PDB entry 7ZH5 | electron microscopy, 3.30 A resolution | chains A and B of the 3 polymer chains in the assembly

# Chain A (and B)
Protein: Spike glycoprotein, Fibritin
Organism: Severe acute respiratory syndrome-related coronavirus
Notes: chain B of this document is another copy of the same molecule, construct and numbering; everything in this record applies to it too
UniProtKB: chimeric construct of P59594, P10104: residues 14-1193 from P59594 (SPIKE_SARS) positions 14-1193 (same numbers); residues 1207-1233 from P10104 positions 458-484 (UniProt number = residue number - 749)
Sequence (1227 residues; row label = number of the first residue in the row):
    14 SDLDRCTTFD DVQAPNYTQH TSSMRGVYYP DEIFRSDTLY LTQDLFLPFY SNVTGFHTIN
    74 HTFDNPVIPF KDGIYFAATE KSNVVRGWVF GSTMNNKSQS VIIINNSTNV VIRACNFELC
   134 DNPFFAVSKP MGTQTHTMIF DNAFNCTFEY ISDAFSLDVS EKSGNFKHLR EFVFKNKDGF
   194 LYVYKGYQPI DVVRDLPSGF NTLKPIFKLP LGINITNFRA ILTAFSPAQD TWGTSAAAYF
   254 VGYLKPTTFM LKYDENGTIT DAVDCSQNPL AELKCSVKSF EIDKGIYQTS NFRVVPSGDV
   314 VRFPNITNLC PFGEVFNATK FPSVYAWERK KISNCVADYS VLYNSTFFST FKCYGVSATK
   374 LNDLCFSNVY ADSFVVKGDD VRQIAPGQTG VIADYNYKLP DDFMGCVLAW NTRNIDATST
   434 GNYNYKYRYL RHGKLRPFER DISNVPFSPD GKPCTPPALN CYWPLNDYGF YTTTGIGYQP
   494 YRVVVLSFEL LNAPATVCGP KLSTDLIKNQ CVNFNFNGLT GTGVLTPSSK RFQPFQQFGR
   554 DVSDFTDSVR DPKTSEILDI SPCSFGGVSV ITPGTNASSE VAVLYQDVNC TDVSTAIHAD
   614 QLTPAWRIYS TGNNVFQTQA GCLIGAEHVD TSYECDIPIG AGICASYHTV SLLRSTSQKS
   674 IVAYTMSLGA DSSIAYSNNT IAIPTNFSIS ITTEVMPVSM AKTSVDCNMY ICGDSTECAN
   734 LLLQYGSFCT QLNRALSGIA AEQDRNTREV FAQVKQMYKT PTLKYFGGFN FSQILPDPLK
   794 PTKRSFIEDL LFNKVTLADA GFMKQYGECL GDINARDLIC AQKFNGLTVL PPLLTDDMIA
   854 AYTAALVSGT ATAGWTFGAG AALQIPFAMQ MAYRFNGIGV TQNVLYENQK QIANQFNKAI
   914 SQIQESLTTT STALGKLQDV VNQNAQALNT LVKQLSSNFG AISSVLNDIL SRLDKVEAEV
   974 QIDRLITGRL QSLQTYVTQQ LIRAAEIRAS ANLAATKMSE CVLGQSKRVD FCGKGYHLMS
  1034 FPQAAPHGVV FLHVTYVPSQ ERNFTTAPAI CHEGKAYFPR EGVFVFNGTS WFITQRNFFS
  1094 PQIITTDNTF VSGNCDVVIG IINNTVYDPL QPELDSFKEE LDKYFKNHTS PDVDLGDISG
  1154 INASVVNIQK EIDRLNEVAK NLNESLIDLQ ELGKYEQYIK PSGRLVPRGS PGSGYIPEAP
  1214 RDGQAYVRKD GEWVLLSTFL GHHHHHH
Disordered / not traced: 14-31, 71-78, 93-100, 118-120, 133-153, 166-181, 203-208, 236-250, 332-341, 353-365, 401-411, 428-438, 454-477, 486-494, 663-672, 812-830, 1120-1240 (chain B: 14-30, 71-77, 106-115, 146-207, 237-249, 428-438, 463-492, 663-672, 812-831, 1120-1240)
Sequence notes: conflict D77 (Gly in P59594), T244 (Ile in P59594), L1228 (Phe479 in P10104); linker (1194-1206); expression tag (1234-1240)
Cystine bridges: C128-C159, C278-C288, C323-C348, C378-C511, C524-C576, C603-C635, C648-C657, C720-C742, C725-C731, C1014-C1025, C1064-C1108
Covalent attachments: N-acetylglucosamine (NAG) linked to N65, N158, N227, N269, N691, N699, N783, N1056, N1080
Small-molecule neighbours: N-acetylglucosamine (NAG; 2-acetamido-2-deoxy-beta-D-glucopyranose): L831, I832, C833
Curated features (UniProtKB/Swiss-Prot):
  - region: S798 to Y819 (Fusion peptide 1), K817 to F837 (Fusion peptide 2), D1145 to E1184 (Heptad repeat 2)
  - site (Cleavage): R667, S668, R797, S798
  - glycosylation (N-linked (GlcNAc...) asparagine): N29, N65, N73, N109, N118, N119, N158, N227, N269, N318, N330, N357, N589, N602, N691, N699, N783, N1056, N1080, N1116 and 3 more in UniProt
What the authors report for this chain:
  - conformationally variable residues: R1021

# Interface between chain A and chain B
Residue-residue contacts (136):
  Y42(A) with Q546(B)
  D44(A) with F548(B)
  E45(A) with F548(B); Q549(B); Q550(B), hydrogen bond (backbone-backbone)
  I46(A) with Q549(B), hydrogen bond (backbone-side chain); F551(B); R553(B)
  F47(A) with R544(B); F545(B), hydrophobic; Q549(B), hydrogen bond (backbone-side chain); F551(B), hydrogen bond (backbone-backbone); G552(B); R553(B)
  R48(A) with R553(B)
  K110(A) with I455(B); V458(B)
  N189(A) with R449(B), hydrogen bond (backbone-side chain)
  D191(A) with F451(B)
  G192(A) with F451(B)
  F193(A) with Y383(B), hydrophobic
  K221(A) with E502(B), salt bridge
  P223(A) with Y383(B)
  L224(A) with R453(B), hydrogen bond (backbone-side chain)
  G225(A) with F451(B); E452(B); R453(B), hydrogen bond (backbone-backbone)
  I226(A) with E452(B)
  N227(A) with E452(B)
  N269(A) with R544(B), hydrogen bond
  D719(A) with N304(B); R306(B), salt bridge; F578(B)
  Q737(A) with S950(B); N951(B), hydrogen bond
  Y738(A) with R977(B)
  G739(A) with Q947(B); S950(B)
  S740(A) with Q947(B)
  F741(A) with Q947(B)
  Q744(A) with T943(B)
  R747(A) with Q939(B); T943(B)
  S750(A) with Q301(B), hydrogen bond
  K768(A) with A683(B)
  Q769(A) with A683(B); S685(B)
  M770(A) with L681(B), hydrophobic; A683(B), hydrogen bond (backbone-backbone); D684(B); S685(B), hydrogen bond (backbone-backbone)
  Y771(A) with S685(B)
  K772(A) with D684(B); S685(B); S686(B)
  L776(A) with Y689(B), hydrophobic
  F779(A) with Y689(B), hydrophobic
  C833(A) with V601(B)
  Q835(A) with P575(B); C576(B); F578(B), hydrogen bond (side chain-backbone); D600(B), hydrogen bond (side chain-backbone)
  K836(A) with P575(B); F578(B)
  F837(A) with F558(B), hydrophobic; D572(B); I573(B); P575(B), hydrophobic
  G839(A) with F578(B)
  T841(A) with D600(B)
  P845(A) with G653(B); A654(B)
  L846(A) with P651(B), hydrophobic; G653(B); A654(B); G655(B), hydrogen bond (backbone-backbone); M679(B), hydrophobic
  L847(A) with M679(B), hydrophobic
  T848(A) with A654(B)
  M851(A) with G655(B); L681(B), hydrophobic
  A854(A) with L681(B), hydrophobic
  Y855(A) with L681(B)
  T865(A) with I687(B); Y689(B)
  A866(A) with I687(B), hydrophobic
  A872(A) with K1027(B); G1028(B)
  A874(A) with E1054(B)
  L876(A) with A695(B); P697(B); E1054(B)
  Q877(A) with T693(B); I694(B); A695(B); N1056(B)
  I878(A) with I694(B), hydrophobic
  P879(A) with Y689(B), hydrogen bond (backbone-side chain); S690(B); N691(B)
  M882(A) with T1059(B); V1076(B), hydrophobic; R1089(B)
  Y886(A) with R1089(B)
  Q895(A) with P1072(B)
  N896(A) with F1103(B); S1105(B), hydrogen bond
  Y899(A) with P1061(B); F1071(B), hydrophobic; V1110(B); V1111(B)
  E900(A) with S1105(B); V1110(B)
  Q902(A) with I1112(B)
  V945(A) with S556(B)
  L948(A) with S556(B)
  S949(A) with V555(B); D557(B)
  S957(A) with D557(B), hydrogen bond
  V958(A) with D557(B)
  N960(A) with T533(B)
  S964(A) with K373(B)
  R965(A) with V369(B); M417(B)
  L966(A) with S370(B), hydrogen bond (backbone-side chain); K373(B)
  D967(A) with S370(B), hydrogen bond (backbone-side chain)
  E970(A) with S370(B)
  D976(A) with R977(B), salt bridge
  Q987(A) with T988(B), hydrogen bond
  R1001(A) with E999(B)
  S1012(A) with V1022(B); D1023(B)
  E1013(A) with R1021(B), salt bridge; V1022(B)
  R1021(A) with R1021(B)
Also at the interface, not in a pair above, chain A (100 interface residues in all): N158, K190, K217, P218, N721, M722, N746, G780, A834, P844, T869, A875, N889, T894, Q984, T991, L994, I995, T1009, L1016, G1017
Also at the interface, not in a pair above, chain B (113 interface residues in all): R342, G368, T372, L377, P413, P450, S456, N505, G531, T535, K543, S577, G579, N602, Q632, A633, I652, I656, G682, A688, N692, K946, F952, G953, Q984, S985, T991, Q992, I995, Y1029, E1074, G1075, G1106

# In short
100 residues of chain A face 113 of chain B across their interface; the contacts include 21 hydrogen bonds and
4 salt bridges. Polar pairs include K221(A)-E502(B), D719(A)-R306(B) and D976(A)-R977(B). Bound to chain A:
N-acetylglucosamine. Covalently linked N-acetylglucosamine: at N65(A), N158(A), N227(A), N269(A), N691(A) and
N699(A) and 3 more. The paper reports conformational variability at R1021(A).
Both chains are Spike glycoprotein, Fibritin (Severe acute respiratory syndrome-related coronavirus). Entry
7ZH5 (SARS CoV Spike protein, Open conformation) was determined by electron microscopy together with 7ZH1 and
7ZH2 from the same study.
